8DNV - chains C and A of the 3 polymer chains in the assembly; structure by electron microscopy, 3.03 A resolution.

== Chain C ==
Name: Protein transport protein Sec61 subunit beta
Source organism: Homo sapiens
UniProt: P60468 (SC61B_HUMAN); numbering as in UniProt (aligned over 1-96)
Chain sequence (96 residues; numbered 1 to 96; the number before each row is that of its first residue):
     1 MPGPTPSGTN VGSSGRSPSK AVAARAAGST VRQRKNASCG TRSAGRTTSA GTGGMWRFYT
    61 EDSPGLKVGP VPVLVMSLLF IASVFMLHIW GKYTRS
Unresolved in the structure: 1-64
Curated features (UniProtKB/Swiss-Prot):
  - modified residue: Pro2 (N-acetylproline), Ser7 (Phosphoserine), Thr9 (Phosphothreonine), Ser13 (Phosphoserine), Ser14 (Phosphoserine), Ser17 (Phosphoserine)
  - lipidation: Cys39 (S-palmitoyl cysteine)
  - mutagenesis: Cys39 (C39S: Abolishes S-acylation)

== Chain A ==
Name: Protein transport protein Sec61 subunit alpha isoform 1
Source organism: Homo sapiens
UniProt: P61619 (S61A1_HUMAN); residues 1-476 here = UniProt positions 1-476
Chain sequence (476 residues; each row starts with the number of its first residue):
     1 MAIKFLEVIK PFCVILPEIQ KPERKIQFKE KVLWTAITLF IFLVCCQIPL FGIMSSDSAD
    61 PFYWMRVILA SNRGTLMELG ISPIVTSGLI MQLLAGAKII EVGDTPKDRA LFNGAQKLFG
   121 MIITIGQSIV YVMTGMYGDP SEMGAGICLL ITIQLFVAGL IVLLLDELLQ KGYGLGSGIS
   181 LFIATNICET IVWKAFSPTT VNTGRGMEFE GAIIALFHLL ATRTDKVRAL REAFYRQNLP
   241 NLMNLIATIF VFAVVIYFQG FRYELPIRST KVRGQIGIYP IKLFYTSNIP IILQSALVSN
   301 LYVISQMLSA RFSGNLLVSL LGTWSDTSSG GPARAYPVGG LCYYLSPPES FGSVLEDPVH
   361 AVVYIVFMLG SCAFFSKTWI EVSGSSPRDI AKQFKDQGMV INGKRETSIY RELKKIIPTA
   421 AAFGGLCIGA LSVLADFLGA IGSGTGILLA VTIIYQYFEI FVKEQSEVGS MGALLF
Unresolved in the structure: 1-8, 99-108, 326-333, 469-476
Differences from the reference sequence: conflict Tyr263 (Val in P61619), Pro387 (Ala in P61619), Arg388 (Lys in P61619), Ile390 (Val in P61619), Asp396 (Glu in P61619), Gly398 (Gln in P61619), Lys414 (Asn in P61619), Lys415 (Arg in P61619), Ile416 (Tyr in P61619); engineered mutation Glu264 (Asp in P61619), Arg268 (Lys in P61619), Thr270 (Ala in P61619), Lys271 (Arg in P61619), Val272 (Tyr in P61619), Ile276 (Tyr in P61619), Gly277 (Asn in P61619), Ile278 (Thr in P61619), Phe394 (Leu in P61619), Ile401 (Met in P61619), Asn402 (Arg in P61619), Lys404 (His in P61619), Ile409 (Met in P61619), Tyr410 (Val in P61619), Arg411 (His in P61619)
Curated features (UniProtKB/Swiss-Prot):
  - natural variant: Val67 (V67G: In ADTKD5), Val85 (V85D: In CVID15), Gln92 (Q92R: In SCN11), Thr185 (T185A: In ADTKD5), Glu381 to Phe476 (deletion: In CVID15)
  - mutagenesis: Tyr344 (Y344H: Reduces cotranslational translocation of APLN precursor/preproapelin)
From the paper describing this entry:
  - mutagenesis - Q127L, N300L: decreased binding to cotransin CP2
  - mutagenesis - Q127L, N300L: decreased binding to decatransin
  - mutagenesis - Q127L, N300L: decreased binding to ipomoeassin F

== Interface between chain C and chain A ==
Residue-residue contacts (39):
  Gly65(C) - Glu18(A)
  Leu66(C) - Leu16(A)
  Leu66(C) - Pro17(A)
  Leu66(C) - Glu18(A)
  Lys67(C) - Glu18(A)  salt bridge
  Lys67(C) - Gln20(A)
  Val68(C) - Pro17(A)  hydrophobic
  Val68(C) - Glu18(A)  hydrogen bond (backbone-backbone)
  Val68(C) - Ile19(A)
  Val68(C) - Gln20(A)  hydrogen bond (backbone-backbone)
  Pro70(C) - Trp34(A)  hydrophobic
  Pro70(C) - Leu168(A)  hydrophobic
  Pro70(C) - Tyr173(A)  hydrophobic
  Val71(C) - Trp34(A)
  Val73(C) - Ile19(A)  hydrophobic
  Val73(C) - Leu164(A)  hydrophobic
  Val73(C) - Leu165(A)  hydrophobic
  Leu74(C) - Ile37(A)  hydrophobic
  Leu74(C) - Ile41(A)  hydrophobic
  Met76(C) - Leu160(A)  hydrophobic
  Met76(C) - Leu164(A)  hydrophobic
  Ser77(C) - Ile41(A)
  Ser77(C) - Ile161(A)
  Ser77(C) - Leu165(A)
  Phe80(C) - Leu76(A)  hydrophobic
  Phe80(C) - Gln154(A)
  Phe80(C) - Val157(A)  hydrophobic
  Phe80(C) - Ile161(A)  hydrophobic
  Ile81(C) - Val44(A)  hydrophobic
  Ile81(C) - Cys45(A)  hydrophobic
  Ile81(C) - Ile48(A)  hydrophobic
  Val84(C) - Ile48(A)  hydrophobic
  Val84(C) - Pro49(A)
  Val84(C) - Leu76(A)  hydrophobic
  Leu87(C) - Phe51(A)
  His88(C) - Pro49(A)  hydrogen bond (side chain-backbone)
  His88(C) - Leu50(A)
  His88(C) - Phe51(A)
  Trp90(C) - Phe51(A)  hydrophobic
Also at the interface, not in a pair above, chain C (18 interface residues in all): Gly69, Gly91
Also at the interface, not in a pair above, chain A (25 interface residues in all): Val14, Ala158

== In short ==
18 residues of chain C face 25 of chain A across their interface; the contacts include 3 hydrogen bonds and 1
salt bridge. Among the polar pairs are Lys67(C)-Glu18(A), His88(C)-Pro49(A) and Val68(C)-Glu18(A). From the
paper: Q127L and N300L of chain A reduce binding to cotransin CP2; Q127L and N300L of chain A reduce binding
to decatransin.
Chain C is Protein transport protein Sec61 subunit beta and chain A is Protein transport protein Sec61 subunit
alpha isoform 1, both from Homo sapiens; the structure, Cryo-EM structure of the human Sec61 complex in a
partially-open apo state (Class 1), was determined by electron microscopy together with 8DNW, 8DNX, 8DNY,
8DNZ, 8DO0, 8DO1, 8DO2 and 8DO3 from the same study.
